Entry 8EFY (electron microscopy, 3.16 A resolution); this record covers chains A and F of the 16 polymer chains in the assembly.

[Chain A (and F)]
Molecule: Holliday junction ATP-dependent DNA helicase RuvB
Organism: Thermus thermophilus HB8
Notes: EC 3.6.4.12; chain F of this document is another copy of the same molecule, construct and numbering; everything in this record applies to it too
Reference sequence: Q5SL87 (RUVB_THET8); numbering as in UniProt (aligned over 1-324)
Chain sequence (324 residues; row label = number of the first residue in the row):
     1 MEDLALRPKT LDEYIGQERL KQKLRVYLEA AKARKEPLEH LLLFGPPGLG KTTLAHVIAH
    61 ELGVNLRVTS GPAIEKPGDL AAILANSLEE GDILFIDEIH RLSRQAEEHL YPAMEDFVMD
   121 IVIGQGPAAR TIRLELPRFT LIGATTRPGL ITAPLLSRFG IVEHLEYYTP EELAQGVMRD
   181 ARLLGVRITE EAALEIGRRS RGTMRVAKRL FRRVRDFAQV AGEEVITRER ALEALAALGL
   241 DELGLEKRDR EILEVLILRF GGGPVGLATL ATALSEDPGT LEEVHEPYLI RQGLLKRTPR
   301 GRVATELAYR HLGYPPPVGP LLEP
Disordered / not traced: 1-4, 318-324 (chain F: 1-5, 75-76, 126-127, 318-324)
Bound ions: Mg2+: Asp-97, Glu-98
Ligand contacts:
  - ADP (adenosine-5'-diphosphate): Ala-5, Leu-6, Arg-7, Pro-8, Glu-13, Tyr-14, Ile-15, Pro-47, Gly-48, Leu-49, Gly-50, Lys-51, Thr-52, Thr-53, Tyr-168, Arg-179, Met-204, Arg-205
  - ATP-gamma-S (AGS; phosphothiophosphoric acid-adenylate ester): Glu-115, Pro-154, Arg-158
Curated features (UniProtKB/Swiss-Prot):
  - binding site (ATP): Tyr-14, Ile-15, Gly-48, Lys-51, Thr-52, Thr-53, Asp-97, Thr-146, Tyr-168, Arg-205
  - binding site (Mg(2+)): Thr-52
  - binding site (DNA): Arg-297, Arg-302
What the authors report for this chain:
  - catalytic residues: Glu-115, Asp-116 (proposed by the authors, not directly observed)

[Interface between chain A and chain F]
Pairs across the interface (28; chain A residue first):
  Pro-72(A) / Arg-104(F)
  Pro-72(A) / Glu-108(F)
  Glu-75(A) / Gln-105(F)  hydrogen bond
  Arg-101(A) / Arg-104(F)
  Arg-205(A) / Ser-157(F)
  Arg-209(A) / Gly-160(F)
  Arg-212(A) / Arg-34(F)
  Arg-212(A) / Glu-36(F)  salt bridge
  Arg-212(A) / Glu-39(F)  salt bridge
  Arg-213(A) / Tyr-27(F)
  Arg-213(A) / Glu-39(F)  salt bridge
  Arg-213(A) / Gly-160(F)  hydrogen bond (side chain-backbone)
  Arg-213(A) / Ile-161(F)
  Arg-215(A) / Arg-34(F)
  Asp-216(A) / Ala-30(F)
  Asp-216(A) / Arg-34(F)  salt bridge
  Phe-217(A) / Lys-23(F)
  Phe-217(A) / Tyr-27(F)
  Gln-219(A) / Ala-30(F)
  Gln-219(A) / Ala-33(F)
  Gln-219(A) / Arg-34(F)
  Val-220(A) / Val-26(F)
  Val-220(A) / Ala-30(F)
  Ala-237(A) / Lys-23(F)
  Leu-238(A) / Tyr-27(F)
  Thr-272(A) / Arg-297(F)
  Thr-272(A) / Pro-299(F)
  Ser-275(A) / Arg-297(F)
Interface residues without a listed pair, chain A (17 interface residues in all): Lys-208
Interface residues without a listed pair, chain F (19 interface residues in all): Glu-29, Leu-156, Phe-159

[Summary]
Chain A and chain F form an interface of 17 and 19 residues respectively, with 2 hydrogen bonds and 4 salt
bridges. Polar pairs include Arg-212(A)/Glu-36(F), Arg-212(A)/Glu-39(F) and Arg-213(A)/Glu-39(F). Bound to
chain A: ADP and ATP-gamma-S. From the paper: catalytic residues Glu-115(A) and Asp-116(A).
Chain A and chain F are both Holliday junction ATP-dependent DNA helicase RuvB (Thermus thermophilus HB8); the
structure, Structure of double homo-hexameric AAA+ ATPase RuvB motors, was determined by electron microscopy
(same publication as 8EFV and 8GH8).
